8QH1 - chains E and L of the 3 polymer chains in the assembly; structure by X-ray diffraction, 2.65 A resolution.

[Chain E]
Name: Spike glycoprotein
Organism: Severe acute respiratory syndrome coronavirus 2
UniProtKB: A0A8A5XRG7 (A0A8A5XRG7_SARS2); residues 331-530 here correspond to UniProt positions 328-527 (UniProt number = residue number - 3)
Chain sequence (243 residues; row label = number of the first residue in the row):
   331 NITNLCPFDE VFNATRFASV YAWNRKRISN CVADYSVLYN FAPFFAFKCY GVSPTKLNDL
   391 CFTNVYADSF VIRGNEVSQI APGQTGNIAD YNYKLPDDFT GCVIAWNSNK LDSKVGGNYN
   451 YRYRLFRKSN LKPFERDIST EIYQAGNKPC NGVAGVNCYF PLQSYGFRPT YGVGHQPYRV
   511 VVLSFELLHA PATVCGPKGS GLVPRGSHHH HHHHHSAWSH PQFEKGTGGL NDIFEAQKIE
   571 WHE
Not modelled in the structure: 331-332, 369-371, 528-573
Construct notes: conflict Asp-339 (Gly336 in A0A8A5XRG7), Phe-371 (Ser368 in A0A8A5XRG7), Pro-373 (Ser370 in A0A8A5XRG7), Phe-375 (Ser372 in A0A8A5XRG7), Ala-376 (Thr373 in A0A8A5XRG7), Asn-405 (Asp402 in A0A8A5XRG7), Ser-408 (Arg405 in A0A8A5XRG7), Lys-440 (Asn437 in A0A8A5XRG7), Arg-452 (Leu449 in A0A8A5XRG7), Asn-477 (Ser474 in A0A8A5XRG7), Lys-478 (Thr475 in A0A8A5XRG7), Ala-484 (Lys481 in A0A8A5XRG7), Val-486 (Phe483 in A0A8A5XRG7), Arg-498 (Gln495 in A0A8A5XRG7), His-505 (Tyr502 in A0A8A5XRG7), Gly-529 (Lys526 in A0A8A5XRG7); expression tag (531-573)
Disulfide bonds: Cys-336/Cys-361, Cys-379/Cys-432, Cys-391/Cys-525, Cys-480/Cys-488
Glycans and other covalent adducts: N-acetylglucosamine (NAG) linked to Asn-343

[Chain L]
Name: IGK@ protein
Organism: Homo sapiens
UniProtKB: Q6PJF2 (Q6PJF2_HUMAN); aligned to UniProt positions 21-231 over residues 1-211 (the alignment contains insertions or deletions, so no single offset holds)
Chain sequence (211 residues; row label = number of the first residue in the row):
     1 EIVLTQSPGT LSLSPGERAT LSCRASQSVS SSYLAWYQQK PGQAPRLLIY GASSRATGIP
    61 GRFSGSGSGT DFTLTISRLE PEDFAIYYCQ QGVTFGGGTK VEIKRTVAAP SVFIFPPSDE
   121 QLKSGTASVV CLLNNFYPRE AKVQWKVDNA LQSGNSQESV TEQDSKDSTY SLSSTLTLSK
   181 ADYEKHKVYA CEVTHQGLSS PVTKSFNRGE C
Not modelled in the structure: 211
Construct notes: conflict Gly-9 (Ala29 in Q6PJF2), Ser-28 (Ile48 in Q6PJF2), Ser-32 (Ala52 in Q6PJF2), Ile-49 (Met69 in Q6PJF2), Tyr-50 (Phe70 in Q6PJF2), Ala-52 (Ser72 in Q6PJF2), Gly-61 (Asp81 in Q6PJF2), Ile-86 (Val106 in Q6PJF2), Gly-92 (Gln116 in Q6PJF2), Val-93 (Gly117 in Q6PJF2), Gly-97 (Pro121 in Q6PJF2), Glu-102 (Asp126 in Q6PJF2)
Disulfide bonds: Cys-23/Cys-89, Cys-131/Cys-191

[Interface between chain E and chain L]
Residue-residue contacts (7):
  Arg-403(E) with Tyr-33(L)
  Tyr-453(E) with Tyr-33(L), hydrogen bond
  Gln-493(E) with Ser-32(L)
  Thr-500(E) with Ser-28(L)
  Tyr-501(E) with Ser-28(L); Ser-30(L)
  His-505(E) with Ser-28(L)
Interface residues without a listed pair, chain E (8 interface residues in all): Tyr-495, Gly-502
Interface residues without a listed pair, chain L (6 interface residues in all): Ile-2, Val-29

[Summary]
Chain E and chain L form an interface of 8 and 6 residues respectively, with 1 hydrogen bond. Its one
hydrogen-bonded contact is Tyr-453(E)/Tyr-33(L). N-acetylglucosamine is covalently linked to Asn-343(E).
Chain E is Spike glycoprotein (Severe acute respiratory syndrome coronavirus 2) and chain L is IGK@ protein
(Homo sapiens); the structure, Crystal structure of the SARS-CoV-2 RBD from the Omicron BA4 variant with the
antibody Cv2.3194, was determined by X-ray diffraction, deposited together with 8QH0.
